PDB entry 7VD6 | electron microscopy, 2.80 A resolution | chains 11 and 19 of the 11 polymer chains in the assembly

# Chain 11
Name: Chlorophyll a/b-binding protein
Organism: Chaetoceros gracilis
UniProtKB: A0A679BXP6 (A0A679BXP6_9STRA); residue numbers follow UniProt; this construct covers 1-207
Chain sequence (207 residues; numbered 1 to 207; the number before each row is that of its first residue):
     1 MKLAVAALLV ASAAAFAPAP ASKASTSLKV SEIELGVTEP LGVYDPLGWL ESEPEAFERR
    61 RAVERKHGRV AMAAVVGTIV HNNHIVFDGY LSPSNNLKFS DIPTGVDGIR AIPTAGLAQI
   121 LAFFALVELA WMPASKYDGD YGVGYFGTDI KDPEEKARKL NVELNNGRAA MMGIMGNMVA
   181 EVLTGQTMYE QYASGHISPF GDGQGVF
Disordered / not traced: 1-30, 207
Metal / ion sites: chlorophyll a Mg site 1 near Glu64 (its only coordinating residue here); Chlorophyll c1 Mg site 1 near Gln119 (its only coordinating residue here); Chlorophyll c1 Mg site 2 near Glu128 (its only coordinating residue here); chlorophyll a Mg site 2 near Glu163 (its only coordinating residue here); Chlorophyll c1 Mg site 3 near Asn166 (its only coordinating residue here)
Residues lining bound ligands:
  - Fucoxanthin (A86; (3S,3'S,5R,5'R,6S,6'R,8'R)-3,5'-dihydroxy-8-oxo-6',7'-didehydro-5,5',6,6',7,8-hexahydro-5,6-epoxy-beta,beta-caroten-3'- yl acetate), molecule 1: Pro40, Leu41, Asn165, Arg168, Ala169, Met172, Leu183, Gly201, Asp202, Gln204, Gly205, Val206
  - Fucoxanthin (A86), molecule 2: Tyr44, Pro46, Leu47, His67, Val70, Ala71, Ala74, Thr78, His81, Gly105, Val106, Gly108, Ile109, Met171, Met172, Ile174, Met175, Met178
  - Fucoxanthin (A86), molecule 3: Trp49, Glu53, Arg60, Met175, Met178, Val179, Val182, Leu183
  - Fucoxanthin (A86), molecule 4: Lys66, Arg69, Val70, Ala73, Tyr90, Leu91, Pro93, Phe99, Ile120, Phe124, Val127, Glu128, Met132
  - Fucoxanthin (A86), molecule 5: Met72, Ala73, Val75, Val76, Ile79, Met132, Val143, Gly144, Tyr145, Phe146, Gly147, Asn166, Ala169, Ala170, Gly173, Gly176, Asn177, Met188, Tyr192
  - Fucoxanthin (A86), molecule 6: Ile79, Asn82, Asn83, Tyr145, Phe146, Met188, Tyr189, Tyr192
  - Fucoxanthin (A86), molecule 7: Val143, Phe146, Gly147
  - Fucoxanthin (A86), molecule 8: Tyr189, Tyr192, Ala193
  - chlorophyll a (CLA), molecule 1: Ile33, Gly36, Val37, Leu41, Gly42, Val43, Tyr44, Asp45, Leu47, Trp49, Leu50, Phe57, Arg60, Arg61, Val63, Glu64, His67, Arg168, Met171, Met172, Met175
  - chlorophyll a (CLA), molecule 2: Thr38, Glu39, Pro40, Arg158, Asn161, Val162, Asn165, Asn166, Ala169, Val206
  - chlorophyll a (CLA), molecule 3: Arg65, Arg69, Met72, Met132, Asp138, Gly139, Asp140, Tyr141, Gly142, Val143, Gly144, Tyr145, Gly147, Thr148, Asp149, Ile150, Lys156, Lys159, Leu160, Val162, Glu163, Asn166
  - chlorophyll a (CLA), molecule 4: Val70, Ala73, Ala74, Val76, Gly77, Val80, His81, Ile85, Val86, Phe87, Leu91, Phe99, Ile102, Thr104, Gly108, Ile109, Ile112, Phe124
  - chlorophyll a (CLA), molecule 5: Val106, Asp107, Ile109, Arg110, Leu117, Met178, Val182
  - chlorophyll a (CLA), molecule 6: Phe123, Leu126, Ala130, Trp131, Met132, Tyr141
  - chlorophyll a (CLA), molecule 7: Ala169, Met172, Gly173, Met175, Gly176, Val179, Ala180, Leu183, Thr184, Gln191, His196, Ile197, Ser198, Pro199, Phe200, Asp202, Gly203, Gln204, Gly205, Val206
  - Chlorophyll c1 (KC1), molecule 1: Arg59, Arg60, Val63, His67, Met175
  - Chlorophyll c1 (KC1), molecule 2: Arg59, Ala62, Val63, Lys66, His67, Val70, Leu121, Phe124, Ala125, Glu128, Leu129, Ala134, Ser135, Tyr137
  - Chlorophyll c1 (KC1), molecule 3: Val75, Val76, Ile79, Tyr145, Arg158, Lys159, Val162, Asn166, Ala169
  - Chlorophyll c1 (KC1), molecule 4: Leu91, Ser92, Pro93, Ser94, Asn95, Ile112, Pro113, Ala115, Gly116, Gln119, Ile120, Phe123
Reported in the primary citation:
  - binding site for chlorophyll a: Glu64, His81, Trp131, Glu163
  - binding site for 1,2-dipalmitoyl-phosphatidyl-glycerole: Ser94
  - binding site for Chlorophyll c1: His67, Gln119, Glu128, Asn166

# Chain 19
Name: Fcpb5, Fucoxanthin chlorophyll a/c-binding protein
Organism: Chaetoceros gracilis
Chain sequence (271 residues; row label = number of the first residue in the row):
     1 MKLALAALLA TSAAAFQAPT MTFSLGKKAA AKKAVKAPAP SGASPSADAW ANSIESKALP
    61 FARAPATLDG TMLGDFGFDP LGFSTVPVGP WFTGIEGRNG QIGNLNWYRE AELIHGRIAQ
   121 VAVVGFIAPG LFGTLPGNEW TGVDAYSNLN PLEAFSQVPG LAILQIFLFM SYLEVRRINI
   181 IKEEGENYMP GDLRIGQGEG RWNPFGLDYS PEAYEEKRLQ ELKHCRLAMI GVFGLWAQAQ
   241 ASGVGVTEQI GAALTTPDYY AKAGYFLPEG I
Disordered / not traced: 1-41, 262-271
Metal / ion sites: chlorophyll a Mg (6 sites), coordinated by Ala58, Glu112, Gln165, Glu174, Glu221, Gln238
Residues lining bound ligands:
  - Fucoxanthin (A86; (3S,3'S,5R,5'R,6S,6'R,8'R)-3,5'-dihydroxy-8-oxo-6',7'-didehydro-5,5',6,6',7,8-hexahydro-5,6-epoxy-beta,beta-caroten-3'- yl acetate), molecule 1: Ile114, Arg117, Ile118, Leu135, Pro136, Gly137, Asn138, Thr141, Tyr146, Ile166, Phe169, Met170, Leu173, Glu174, Leu193
  - Fucoxanthin (A86), molecule 2: Gln120, Val121, Val123, Val124, Ile127, Ile195, Gly196, Trp202, Asn203, Pro204, Phe205, Leu207, His224, Leu227, Ala228, Gly231, Gly234, Leu235, Gln238, Val246, Ile250
  - chlorophyll a (CLA), molecule 1: Lys57, Ala58, Leu59, Pro60, Phe61, Phe76, Phe78
  - chlorophyll a (CLA), molecule 2: Leu68, Met72, Leu73, Gly74, Asp75, Phe76, Gly77, Phe78, Asp79, Phe83, Ser84, Tyr108, Arg109, Ala111, Glu112, His115, Arg226, Met229, Ile230, Phe233
  - chlorophyll a (CLA), molecule 3: Phe83, Trp91, Tyr108, Ala111, His115, Phe233
  - chlorophyll a (CLA), molecule 4: Trp91, Phe92, Trp107, Glu110, Ala111, Ile114, His115, Ile118, Phe167, Met170, Ser171, Glu174, Arg177, Ile178
  - chlorophyll a (CLA), molecule 5: Arg117, Gln120, Val121, Val124, Met189, Gly191, Asp192, Leu193, Arg194, Ile195, Gly196, Arg201, Leu207, Tyr209, Tyr214, Lys217, Arg218, Gln220, Glu221, His224
  - chlorophyll a (CLA), molecule 6: Ile118, Val121, Ala122, Val124, Gly125, Ala128, Pro129, Gly133, Thr134, Leu135, Tyr146, Asn148, Ala154, Phe155, Val158, Ile166, Phe169, Met170, Leu173
  - chlorophyll a (CLA), molecule 7: Asn138, Trp140, Thr141, Tyr146, Pro159, Leu161, Ala162, Gln165, Ile166, Phe169
  - chlorophyll a (CLA), molecule 8: Glu216, Leu219, Gln220, Lys223, His224, Leu227
  - chlorophyll a (CLA), molecule 9: Ile230, Phe233, Gly234, Ala237, Gln238, Ala241, Ser242, Gln249
  - Diadinoxanthin (DD6; (3S,3'R,5R,6S,7cis)-7',8'-didehydro-5,6-dihydro-5,6-epoxy-beta,beta-carotene-3,3'-diol): Phe78, Asp79, Pro80, Leu81, Gly82, Phe83, His115, Ile118, Ala119, Ala122, Gly125, Phe126, Pro151, Leu152, Phe155, Met229, Ile230, Val232
  - Chlorophyll c1 (KC1): Lys217, Gln220, His224, Leu227
  - dodecyl-alpha-D-maltoside (LMU): Asn150, Leu152, Glu153, Phe155, Ser156, Ile163, Ile166, Phe167, Met170, Ala239, Gln240
Reported in the primary citation:
  - binding site for chlorophyll a: Glu112, His115, Gln165, Glu174, Glu221, Gln238
  - binding site for Chlorophyll c1: His224

# Chain 11 / chain 19 interface
Pairs across the interface - 4 pairs, chain 11 then chain 19:
  Thr114(11) with Pro136(19)
  Leu129(11) with Phe205(19), hydrophobic
  Ser135(11) with Pro204(19), hydrogen bond (side chain-backbone); Phe205(19)
Other interface residues (no listed pair), chain 11 (5 interface residues in all): Ala115, Tyr137
Other interface residues (no listed pair), chain 19 (4 interface residues in all): Thr134

# Summary
5 residues of chain 11 and 4 residues of chain 19 are in contact, with 1 hydrogen bond. The hydrogen-bonded
pair is Ser135(11)-Pro204(19). The paper reports a binding site for chlorophyll a at Glu64(11), His81(11) and
Glu112(19) among others; a binding site for Chlorophyll c1 at His67(11), Gln119(11) and His224(19) among
others.
Chain 11 is Chlorophyll a/b-binding protein and chain 19 is Fcpb5, Fucoxanthin chlorophyll a/c-binding
protein, both from Chaetoceros gracilis; the structure, Structure of S1M1-type FCPII complex from diatom, was
determined by electron microscopy.
